Entry 8P35 (X-ray diffraction, 2.20 A resolution); this record covers chain A.

[Chain A]
Name: Titin
Organism: Homo sapiens
Notes: EC 2.7.11.1
UniProtKB: Q8WZ42 (TITIN_HUMAN); residues 1-99 here correspond to UniProt positions 3500-3598 (UniProt number = residue number + 3499)
Chain sequence (100 residues; numbered 0 to 99; the number before each row is that of its first residue; numbering starts at 0):
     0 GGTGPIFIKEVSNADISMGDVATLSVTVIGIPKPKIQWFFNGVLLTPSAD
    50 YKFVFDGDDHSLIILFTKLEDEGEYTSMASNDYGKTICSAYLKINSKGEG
Differences from the reference sequence: expression tag (0); engineered mutation Ser76 (Cys3575 in Q8WZ42)
What the authors report for this chain:
  - conformationally variable residues (side-chain flip): Val10, Ile35
  - mutagenesis - C76S: decreased stability

[In short]
The paper reports that C76S reduces stability; conformational variability at Val10 and Ile35.
Chain A is Titin (Homo sapiens); the structure, Mutant human titin immunoglobulin-like 21 domain - C3575S, was
determined by X-ray diffraction, deposited together with 8OVU.
